Entry 6S64 (X-ray diffraction, 2.22 A resolution); this record covers chain A.

[Chain A]
Name: Transcriptional enhancer factor TEF-4
Organism: Homo sapiens
Reference sequence: Q15562 (TEAD2_HUMAN); numbering as in UniProt (aligned over 217-447)
Chain sequence (240 residues; each row starts with the number of its first residue):
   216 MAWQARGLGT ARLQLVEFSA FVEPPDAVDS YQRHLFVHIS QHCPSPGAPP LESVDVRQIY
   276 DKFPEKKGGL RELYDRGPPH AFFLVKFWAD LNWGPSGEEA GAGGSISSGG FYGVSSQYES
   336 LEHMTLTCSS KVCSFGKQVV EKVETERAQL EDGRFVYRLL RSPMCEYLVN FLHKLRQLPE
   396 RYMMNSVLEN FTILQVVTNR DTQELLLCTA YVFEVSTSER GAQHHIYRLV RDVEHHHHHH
Not modelled in the structure: 216-221, 240-247, 257-263, 309-323, 447-455
Sequence notes: initiating methionine (216); expression tag (448-455)
Reported in the primary citation:
  - binding site for palmitic acid: C380
  - binding site for the ligand KXE: S349, K352, Y382
  - binding site for myristic acid: C380
  - conformationally variable residues (side-chain flip): Y382

[Summary]
From the paper: a binding site for the ligand KXE at S349, K352 and Y382; a binding site for palmitic acid at
C380.
Chain A is Transcriptional enhancer factor TEF-4 (Homo sapiens); the structure, Crystal structure of hTEAD2 in
complex with a trisubstituted pyrazole inhibitor, was determined by X-ray diffraction, deposited together with
6S60, 6S66, 6S69 and 6S6J.
